2VG4 - chains A and C; structure by X-ray diffraction, 2.60 A resolution.

Chain A (and C):
Protein: Undecaprenyl pyrophosphate synthetase
Source organism: Mycobacterium tuberculosis
Notes: EC 2.5.1.31; chain C of this document is another copy of the same molecule, construct and numbering; everything in this record applies to it too
UniProtKB: P60479 (UPPS_MYCTU); residue numbers follow UniProt; this construct covers 13-296
Amino-acid sequence (284 residues; each row starts with the number of its first residue):
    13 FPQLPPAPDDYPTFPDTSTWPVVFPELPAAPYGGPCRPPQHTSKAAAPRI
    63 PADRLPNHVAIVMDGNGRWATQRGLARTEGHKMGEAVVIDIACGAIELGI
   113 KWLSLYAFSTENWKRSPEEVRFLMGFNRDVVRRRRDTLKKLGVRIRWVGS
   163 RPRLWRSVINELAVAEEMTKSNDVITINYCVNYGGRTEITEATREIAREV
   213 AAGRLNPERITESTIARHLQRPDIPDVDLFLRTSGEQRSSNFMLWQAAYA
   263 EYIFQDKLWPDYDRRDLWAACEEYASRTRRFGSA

Interface between chain A and chain C:
Residue-residue contacts (79; chain A residue first):
  Arg80(A) - Arg292(C)
  Arg89(A) - Ala296(C)
  Glu123(A) - Tyr261(C)  hydrogen bond
  Glu123(A) - Phe293(C)
  Glu123(A) - Gly294(C)
  Asn124(A) - Gly294(C)
  Lys126(A) - Phe293(C)  hydrogen bond (side chain-backbone)
  Arg127(A) - Gly294(C)  hydrogen bond (side chain-backbone)
  Arg127(A) - Ser295(C)
  Arg127(A) - Ala296(C)
  Arg198(A) - Glu224(C)
  Arg198(A) - Asp238(C)  salt bridge
  Arg198(A) - Trp257(C)  hydrogen bond (side chain-backbone)
  Arg198(A) - Gln258(C)
  Arg198(A) - Ala260(C)
  Thr199(A) - Glu224(C)  hydrogen bond
  Ile201(A) - Ile201(C)  hydrophobic
  Thr202(A) - Thr223(C)
  Thr202(A) - Glu224(C)
  Thr202(A) - Ile227(C)
  Thr205(A) - Thr205(C)  hydrogen bond
  Thr205(A) - Ile208(C)
  Thr205(A) - Ile227(C)
  Arg206(A) - Pro219(C)
  Arg206(A) - Ile222(C)  hydrogen bond (side chain-backbone)
  Ala209(A) - Val212(C)
  Ala209(A) - Pro219(C)
  Ala209(A) - Ile222(C)  hydrophobic
  Arg210(A) - Glu220(C)  salt bridge
  Val212(A) - Ala209(C)
  Val212(A) - Ala213(C)  hydrophobic
  Pro219(A) - Arg206(C)
  Pro219(A) - Ala209(C)  hydrophobic
  Glu220(A) - Arg210(C)  salt bridge
  Ile222(A) - Arg206(C)  hydrogen bond (backbone-side chain)
  Ile222(A) - Ala209(C)  hydrophobic
  Glu224(A) - Arg198(C)
  Glu224(A) - Thr199(C)  hydrogen bond
  Glu224(A) - Thr202(C)
  Ile227(A) - Ile201(C)  hydrophobic
  Ile227(A) - Thr202(C)
  Asp238(A) - Arg198(C)  salt bridge
  Glu248(A) - Thr290(C)
  Glu248(A) - Arg292(C)  salt bridge
  Gln249(A) - Ala262(C)
  Gln249(A) - Glu263(C)
  Gln249(A) - Tyr264(C)  hydrogen bond (side chain-backbone)
  Gln249(A) - Arg289(C)
  Arg250(A) - Ala262(C)
  Arg250(A) - Glu263(C)  salt bridge
  Arg250(A) - Thr290(C)  hydrogen bond (side chain-backbone)
  Arg250(A) - Arg292(C)
  Ser251(A) - Ala260(C)  hydrogen bond (side chain-backbone)
  Ser251(A) - Tyr264(C)
  Ser252(A) - Ala260(C)  hydrogen bond (backbone-backbone)
  Ser252(A) - Tyr261(C)
  Asn253(A) - Ala260(C)  hydrogen bond (backbone-backbone)
  Asn253(A) - Tyr261(C)
  Leu256(A) - Leu256(C)
  Leu256(A) - Ala260(C)  hydrophobic
  Trp257(A) - Arg198(C)  hydrogen bond (backbone-side chain)
  Trp257(A) - Ile201(C)  hydrophobic
  Trp257(A) - Thr202(C)
  Ala260(A) - Arg198(C)
  Ala260(A) - Ser251(C)  hydrogen bond (backbone-side chain)
  Ala260(A) - Ser252(C)  hydrogen bond (backbone-backbone)
  Ala260(A) - Asn253(C)
  Tyr261(A) - Glu123(C)
  Tyr261(A) - Arg250(C)  hydrogen bond (backbone-side chain)
  Tyr261(A) - Asn253(C)  hydrogen bond
  Ala262(A) - Gln249(C)
  Ala262(A) - Arg250(C)
  Glu263(A) - Gln249(C)
  Glu263(A) - Arg250(C)
  Tyr264(A) - Gln249(C)  hydrogen bond (backbone-backbone)
  Tyr264(A) - Ser251(C)
  Phe266(A) - Phe266(C)  hydrophobic
  Phe293(A) - Lys126(C)
  Ser295(A) - Arg250(C)
Other interface residues (no listed pair), chain A (46 interface residues in all): Ser121, Glu131, Ile208, Ala213, Thr223, Gln258, Ala259, Arg292, Ala296
Other interface residues (no listed pair), chain C (47 interface residues in all): Arg80, Arg127, Glu248, Ala259, Ile265, Arg291

In short:
Chain A and chain C form an interface of 46 and 47 residues respectively, with 20 hydrogen bonds and 6 salt
bridges. Among the polar pairs are Arg198(A)-Asp238(C), Arg210(A)-Glu220(C) and Glu248(A)-Arg292(C).
Chain A and chain C are both Undecaprenyl pyrophosphate synthetase (Mycobacterium tuberculosis); the
structure, Rv2361 native, was determined by X-ray diffraction together with 2VG3, 2VFW, 2VG0, 2VG1 and 2VG2
from the same study.
